Entry 5F8M (X-ray diffraction, 2.83 A resolution); this record covers chains A and B of the 3 polymer chains in the assembly.

[Chain A]
Protein: Genome polyprotein
Organism: Enterovirus A71
Notes: EC 2.7.7.48
Reference sequence: E5RPG2 (E5RPG2_9ENTO); residues 1-462 here correspond to UniProt positions 1732-2193 (UniProt number = residue number + 1731)
Chain sequence (468 residues; each row starts with the number of its first residue):
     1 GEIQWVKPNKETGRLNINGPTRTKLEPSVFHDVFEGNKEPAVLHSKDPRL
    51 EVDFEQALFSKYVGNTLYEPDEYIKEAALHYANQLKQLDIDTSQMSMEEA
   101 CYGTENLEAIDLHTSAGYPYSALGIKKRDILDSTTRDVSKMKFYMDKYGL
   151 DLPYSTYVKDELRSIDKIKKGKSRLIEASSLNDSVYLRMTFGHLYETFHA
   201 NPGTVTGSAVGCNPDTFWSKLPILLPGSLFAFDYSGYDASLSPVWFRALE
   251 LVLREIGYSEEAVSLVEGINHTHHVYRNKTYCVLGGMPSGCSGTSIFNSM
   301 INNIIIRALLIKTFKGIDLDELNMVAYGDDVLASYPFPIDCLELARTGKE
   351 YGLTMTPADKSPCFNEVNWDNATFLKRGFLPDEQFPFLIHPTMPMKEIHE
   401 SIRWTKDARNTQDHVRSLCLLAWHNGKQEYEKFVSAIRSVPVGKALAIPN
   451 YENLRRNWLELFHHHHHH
Not modelled in the structure: 463-468
Differences from the reference sequence: expression tag (463-468)
Ion coordination: Mg2+ site 1: Asp233, Tyr234, Asp329 (together with pyrophosphate) (shared with 1 residue of chain C); Mg2+ site 2: Asp233, Asp330 (shared with 2 residues of chain C); Zn2+: His271, His273, Cys282, Glu343
Ligand contacts: pyrophosphate (POP): Arg163, Arg174, Tyr234, Ser235, Gly236, Tyr237, Asp238, Asp329
What the authors report for this chain:
  - conformationally variable residues (side-chain flip): Asp233, Asp238

[Chain B]
Molecule: 35-nt RNA strand
Sequence (35 nucleotides; each row starts with the number of its first residue):
   583 GGGAGAUGAAAGUCUCCAGGUCUCUCUCGUCGAAA
Not modelled in the structure: 583-598, 611-617

[Chain A / chain B interface]
Residue-residue contacts - 42 pairs, chain A then chain B:
  Pro20(A) - C599(B)  base contact
  Lys24(A) - C599(B)  base contact
  Glu108(A) - U603(B)  hydrogen bond to the phosphate
  Asp111(A) - G601(B)  phosphate contact
  Thr114(A) - A600(B)  phosphate contact
  Thr114(A) - G601(B)  phosphate contact
  Ser115(A) - C599(B)  hydrogen bond to the phosphate
  Ser115(A) - A600(B)  hydrogen bond to the phosphate
  Ser121(A) - C599(B)  hydrogen bond to the phosphate
  Lys127(A) - G601(B)  salt bridge to the phosphate
  Tyr157(A) - C599(B)  sugar contact
  Lys159(A) - A600(B)  base contact
  Ile176(A) - A600(B)  base contact
  Glu177(A) - A600(B)  sugar contact
  Ala178(A) - A600(B)  sugar contact
  Ser179(A) - A600(B)  hydrogen bond to the sugar
  Arg188(A) - G602(B)  salt bridge to the phosphate
  His199(A) - G602(B)  phosphate contact
  His199(A) - U603(B)  salt bridge to the phosphate
  Val210(A) - U603(B)  sugar contact
  Gly211(A) - U603(B)  hydrogen bond to the sugar
  Gly211(A) - C604(B)  sugar contact
  Cys212(A) - U603(B)  sugar contact
  Cys212(A) - C604(B)  sugar contact
  Asn213(A) - C604(B)  hydrogen bond to the sugar
  Asn213(A) - U605(B)  sugar contact
  Pro214(A) - C604(B)  sugar contact
  Ser289(A) - A600(B)  base contact
  Gly290(A) - A600(B)  hydrogen bond to the sugar
  Gly290(A) - G601(B)  sugar contact
  Cys291(A) - G601(B)  hydrogen bond to the sugar
  Ser292(A) - G601(B)  phosphate contact
  Ser292(A) - G602(B)  phosphate contact
  Gly293(A) - G601(B)  hydrogen bond to the sugar
  Thr294(A) - G601(B)  sugar contact
  Ser295(A) - G601(B)  hydrogen bond to the base
  Tyr327(A) - G602(B)  hydrogen bond to the base
  Tyr327(A) - U603(B)  sugar contact
  Asp413(A) - U607(B)  sugar contact
  Arg416(A) - C606(B)  sugar contact
  Leu420(A) - U605(B)  sugar contact
  Leu420(A) - C606(B)  sugar contact
Also at the interface, not in a pair above, chain A (35 interface residues in all): Leu107, Asp160, Ser184
From the paper, about this interface:
  - interface residues, chain A: Thr114(A), Ser115(A), Lys127(A), Arg188(A)

[Summary]
35 residues of chain A face 9 of chain B across their interface; the contacts include 12 hydrogen bonds and 3
salt bridges. Polar contacts include Ser295(A)-G601(B), Tyr327(A)-G602(B) and Ser179(A)-A600(B). Ligands of
chain A: pyrophosphate. From the paper: interface residues Thr114(A), Ser115(A) and Lys127(A) among others;
conformational variability at Asp233(A) and Asp238(A).
Here chain A is Genome polyprotein (Enterovirus A71) and chain B is a 35-nt RNA strand. Entry 5F8M
(Enterovirus 71 Polymerase Elongation Complex (C3S4/5 Form)) was determined by X-ray diffraction (same
publication as 5F8G, 5F8H, 5F8I, 5F8J, 5F8L and 5F8N).
